Entry 7RCO (X-ray diffraction, 2.90 A resolution); this record covers chains C and D of the 6 polymer chains in the assembly.

Chain C:
Name: 4A11.V2 Fab Light Chain
Organism: Homo sapiens
Notes: antibody fragment or engineered binder
Sequence (219 residues; row label = number of the first residue in the row):
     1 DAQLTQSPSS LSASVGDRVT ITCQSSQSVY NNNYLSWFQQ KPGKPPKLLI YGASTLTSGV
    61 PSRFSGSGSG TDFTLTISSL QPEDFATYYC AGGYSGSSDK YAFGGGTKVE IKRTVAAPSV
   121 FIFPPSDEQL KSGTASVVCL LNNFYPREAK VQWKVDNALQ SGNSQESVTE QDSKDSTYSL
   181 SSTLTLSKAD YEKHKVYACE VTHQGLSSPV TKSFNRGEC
Unresolved in the structure: 1, 219
Disulfides: C23-C90, C139-C199

Chain D:
Name: 4A11.V2 Fab Heavy Chain
Organism: Homo sapiens
Notes: antibody fragment or engineered binder
Sequence (233 residues; row label = number of the first residue in the row):
     1 EQQLVESGGG LVQPGGSLRL SCAVSGFSLS SYTVNWVRQA PGKGLEWIGY ISYGGSAYYA
    61 SWANGRFTIS KDSAKNSVYL QMNSLRAEDT AVYFCARHMQ VGGAPTGSMA AFDPWGPGTL
   121 VTVSSASTKG PSVFPLAPSS KSTSGGTAAL GCLVKDYFPE PVTVSWNSGA LTSGVHTFPA
   181 VLQSSGLYSL SSVVTVPSSS LGTQTYICNV NHKPSNTKVD KKVEPKSCDK THT
Unresolved in the structure: 1, 139-146, 226-233
Disulfides: C22-C95, C152-C208

How chain C and chain D interact:
Pairs across the interface (81):
  N33(C) - M109(D)
  Y34(C) - G107(D)
  Y34(C) - S108(D)
  Y34(C) - M109(D)  hydrophobic
  Y34(C) - A110(D)
  L35(C) - M109(D)
  S36(C) - M109(D)  hydrogen bond (side chain-backbone)
  S36(C) - A110(D)  hydrogen bond (side chain-backbone)
  S36(C) - A111(D)  hydrogen bond (side chain-backbone)
  F38(C) - A110(D)
  F38(C) - F112(D)
  Q40(C) - Q39(D)  hydrogen bond
  Q40(C) - F94(D)
  P45(C) - W115(D)  hydrophobic
  P45(C) - G116(D)
  P46(C) - L45(D)  hydrophobic
  P46(C) - W115(D)
  L48(C) - A111(D)  hydrophobic
  L48(C) - F112(D)
  Y51(C) - M99(D)  hydrophobic
  Y51(C) - A111(D)  hydrophobic
  G52(C) - M109(D)
  Y89(C) - Q39(D)  hydrogen bond
  Y89(C) - K43(D)  hydrogen bond (side chain-backbone)
  Y89(C) - G44(D)
  Y89(C) - L45(D)  hydrophobic
  A91(C) - A110(D)
  G93(C) - A110(D)
  S97(C) - Y58(D)
  S98(C) - Y59(D)
  D99(C) - W47(D)
  D99(C) - Y59(D)  hydrogen bond (backbone-backbone)
  D99(C) - A60(D)
  D99(C) - S61(D)  hydrogen bond
  K100(C) - W47(D)
  K100(C) - Y50(D)
  K100(C) - Y58(D)
  Y101(C) - W47(D)
  Y101(C) - Y50(D)  hydrophobic
  Y101(C) - H98(D)  hydrogen bond
  Y101(C) - A110(D)  hydrophobic
  Y101(C) - F112(D)  hydrophobic
  F103(C) - V37(D)  hydrophobic
  F103(C) - L45(D)
  F103(C) - W47(D)
  F103(C) - W115(D)  hydrophobic
  K108(C) - G42(D)
  F123(C) - L136(D)  hydrophobic
  F123(C) - A137(D)
  F123(C) - A149(D)
  F123(C) - L150(D)  hydrophobic
  P124(C) - A137(D)
  S126(C) - F134(D)
  S126(C) - P135(D)
  E128(C) - V133(D)
  E128(C) - F134(D)
  E128(C) - P135(D)
  E128(C) - K221(D)  salt bridge
  Q129(C) - F134(D)
  Q129(C) - K155(D)
  T134(C) - K155(D)
  S136(C) - L153(D)
  V138(C) - L136(D)  hydrophobic
  L140(C) - F178(D)  hydrophobic
  L140(C) - V193(D)  hydrophobic
  N142(C) - H176(D)
  N142(C) - T195(D)
  N143(C) - H176(D)  hydrogen bond
  Q165(C) - V181(D)
  Q165(C) - L182(D)
  Q165(C) - Q183(D)
  E166(C) - V181(D)
  S167(C) - F178(D)
  S167(C) - P179(D)  hydrogen bond (side chain-backbone)
  S167(C) - V181(D)
  V168(C) - P179(D)
  T169(C) - F178(D)
  S179(C) - H176(D)
  S179(C) - F178(D)
  L180(C) - F178(D)
  S181(C) - F178(D)
Also at the interface, not in a pair above, chain C (48 interface residues in all): N31, G92, G105, F121, D172, T183, T185, E218
Also at the interface, not in a pair above, chain D (47 interface residues in all): E46, D113, P138, T177, S191, P225

Summary:
48 residues of chain C face 47 of chain D across their interface; the contacts include 11 hydrogen bonds and 1
salt bridge. Among the polar pairs are E128(C)-K221(D), S36(C)-M109(D) and S36(C)-A110(D).
Here chain C is 4A11.V2 Fab Light Chain and chain D is 4A11.V2 Fab Heavy Chain, both from Homo sapiens. Entry
7RCO (Crystal structure of human TGF-beta-2 bound to 4A11.V2 Fab) was determined by X-ray diffraction.
